8PM6 - chain A; structure by electron microscopy, 3.22 A resolution.

[Chain A]
Name: Bile salt export pump
Source organism: Homo sapiens
Notes: EC 7.6.2.-
Reference sequence: O95342 (ABCBB_HUMAN); residue numbers follow UniProt; this construct covers 1-1321
Amino-acid sequence (1321 residues; each row starts with the number of its first residue):
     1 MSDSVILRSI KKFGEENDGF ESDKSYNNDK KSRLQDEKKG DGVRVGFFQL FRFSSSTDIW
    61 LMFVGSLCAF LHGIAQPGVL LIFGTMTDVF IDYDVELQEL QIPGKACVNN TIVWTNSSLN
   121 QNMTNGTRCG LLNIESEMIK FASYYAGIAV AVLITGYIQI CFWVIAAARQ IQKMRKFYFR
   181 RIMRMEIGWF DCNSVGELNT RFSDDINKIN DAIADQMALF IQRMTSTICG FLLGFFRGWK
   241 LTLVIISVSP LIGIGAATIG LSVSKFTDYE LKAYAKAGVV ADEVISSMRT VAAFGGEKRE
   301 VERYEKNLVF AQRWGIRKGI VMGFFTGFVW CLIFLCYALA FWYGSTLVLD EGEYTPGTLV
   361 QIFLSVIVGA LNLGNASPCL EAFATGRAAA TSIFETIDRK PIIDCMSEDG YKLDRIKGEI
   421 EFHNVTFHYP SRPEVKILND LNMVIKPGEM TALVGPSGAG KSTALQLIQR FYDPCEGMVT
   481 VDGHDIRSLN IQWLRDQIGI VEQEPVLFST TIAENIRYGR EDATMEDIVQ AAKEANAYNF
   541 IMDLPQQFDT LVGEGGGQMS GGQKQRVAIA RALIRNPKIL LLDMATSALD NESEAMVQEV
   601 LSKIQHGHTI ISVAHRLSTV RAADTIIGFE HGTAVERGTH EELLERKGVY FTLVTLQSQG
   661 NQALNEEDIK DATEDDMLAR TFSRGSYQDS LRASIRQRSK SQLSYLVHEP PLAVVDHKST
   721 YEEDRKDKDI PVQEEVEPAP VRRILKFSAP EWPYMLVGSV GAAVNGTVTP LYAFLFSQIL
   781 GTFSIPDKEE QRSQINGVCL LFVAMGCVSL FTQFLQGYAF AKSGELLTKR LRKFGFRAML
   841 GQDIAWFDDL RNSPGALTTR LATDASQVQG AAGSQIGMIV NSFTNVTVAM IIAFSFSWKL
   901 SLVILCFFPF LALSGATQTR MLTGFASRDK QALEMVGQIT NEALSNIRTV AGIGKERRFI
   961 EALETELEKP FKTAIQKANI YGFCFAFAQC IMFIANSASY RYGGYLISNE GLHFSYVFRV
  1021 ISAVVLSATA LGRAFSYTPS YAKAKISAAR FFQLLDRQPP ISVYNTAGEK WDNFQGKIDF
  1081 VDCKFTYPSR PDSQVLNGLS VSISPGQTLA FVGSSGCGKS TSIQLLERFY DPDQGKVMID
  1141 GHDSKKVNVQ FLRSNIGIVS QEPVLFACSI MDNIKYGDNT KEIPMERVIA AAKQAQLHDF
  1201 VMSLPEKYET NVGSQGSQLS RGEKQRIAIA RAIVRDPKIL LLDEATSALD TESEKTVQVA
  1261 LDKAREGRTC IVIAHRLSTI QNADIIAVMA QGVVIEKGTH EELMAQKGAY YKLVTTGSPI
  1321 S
Unresolved in the structure: 1-44, 103-128, 188-197, 399-735, 925-950, 1316-1321
Residues lining bound ligands: Glyburide (GBM; 5-chloro-N-(2-{4-[(cyclohexylcarbamoyl)sulfamoyl]phenyl}ethyl)-2-methoxybenzamide): Gln-76, Val-79, Leu-80, Phe-83, Tyr-145, Leu-364, Ile-367, Val-368, Tyr-772, Ala-773, Phe-776, Ser-777, Met-992, Phe-993, Asn-996, Tyr-1000, Phe-1018, Ser-1022, Leu-1026
Swiss-Prot annotation at these positions:
  - region: Phe-651 to Ala-672 (Interaction with HAX1), Tyr-1311 to Val-1314 (Mediates internalization from the plasma membrane)
  - binding site (ATP): Gly-455 to Ser-462, Gly-1113 to Ser-1120
  - modified residue: Thr-586 (Phosphothreonine), Ser-587 (Phosphoserine), Ser-690 (Phosphoserine), Ser-701 (Phosphoserine), Ser-704 (Phosphoserine), Ser-1214 (Phosphoserine), Ser-1321 (Phosphoserine)
  - glycosylation (N-linked (GlcNAc...) asparagine): Asn-109, Asn-116, Asn-122, Asn-125
  - natural variant: Ser-56 (S56L: Does not affect taurocholate transport activity), Cys-129 (C129Y: In PFIC2), Glu-186 (E186G: In BRIC2), Ile-206 (I206V: Impairs taurocholate transport activity), Gly-238 (G238V: In PFIC2), Val-284 (V284A; V284L: In PFIC2), Glu-297 (E297G: In PFIC2 and BRIC2), Cys-336 (C336S: In PFIC2), Tyr-337 (Y337H: In PFIC2; uncertain significance), Arg-432 (R432T: In BRIC2), Val-444 (V444A: Does not affect transport capacity for taurocholate; V444D; V444G), Lys-461 (K461E: In PFIC2), 23 further natural variant entries in UniProt
  - mutagenesis: Met-1 to Leu-441 (Does not affect ATPase-coupled bile acid transport activity. Decreases protein stability), Tyr-1311 (Y1311A: Loss of interaction with AP2A1 and AP2A2. Promotes ABCB11 plasma membrane trafficking. Does not affect plasma membrane localization. Inhibits ABCB11 internalization)
What the authors report for this chain:
  - binding site for Glyburide: Gln-76, Leu-80, Phe-83, Phe-776, Asn-996, Phe-1018, Ser-1022
  - mutagenesis - Q76A, L80F, F83A, F776A: decreased catalytic activity on Glyburide
  - mutagenesis - N996A, S1022F: increased catalytic activity (basal ATPase activity)
  - conformationally variable residues (side-chain flip): Phe-1018
  - mutagenesis - E1244Q: abolished catalytic activity
  - disease-associated variants - R432T, T463I, Q558H, G562D, A588V, G1116R, S1120N, R1231Q (citing earlier work)

[Summary]
Bound to chain A: Glyburide. From UniProt: 16 ATP-binding residues and 3 mutagenesis sites. From the paper: a
binding site for Glyburide at Gln-76, Leu-80 and Phe-83 among others; Q76A, L80F and F83A, among others,
reduce catalytic activity on Glyburide; 7 substitutions were tested in all.
Chain A is Bile salt export pump (Homo sapiens); the structure, Human bile salt export pump (BSEP) in complex
with inhibitor GBM in nanodiscs, was determined by electron microscopy (same publication as 8PMJ and 8PMD).
